PDB entry 7SG2 | X-ray diffraction, 3.10 A resolution | chains A and B of the 5 polymer chains in the assembly

# Chain A
Protein: HLA class II histocompatibility antigen, DQ alpha 1 chain
From: Homo sapiens
Reference sequence: P01909 (DQA1_HUMAN); the construct lacks a stretch of the UniProt sequence and is renumbered around it, so the offset changes along the chain: -1 to 9 = UniProt 24-34; 10-52 = UniProt 36-78; 54-181 = UniProt 79-206
Amino-acid sequence (183 residues; row label = number of the first residue in the row; note: 1 number in that range is skipped by the numbering (no residue carries it; nothing is unmodelled there); numbers below 1 keep their minus sign (Glu-1 is residue -1)):
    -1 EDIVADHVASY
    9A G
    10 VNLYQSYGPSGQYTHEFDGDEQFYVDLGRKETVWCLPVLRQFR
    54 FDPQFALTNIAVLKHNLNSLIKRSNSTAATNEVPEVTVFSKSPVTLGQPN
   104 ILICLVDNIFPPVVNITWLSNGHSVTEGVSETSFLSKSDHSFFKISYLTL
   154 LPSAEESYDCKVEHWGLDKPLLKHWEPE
Unresolved in the structure: -1 to 1, 160, 181
Cystine bridges: Cys107-Cys163
Covalent attachments: N-acetylglucosamine (NAG) linked to Asn118
Swiss-Prot annotation at these positions:
  - region: Glu179 to Glu181 (Connecting peptide)
  - glycosylation (N-linked (GlcNAc...) asparagine): Asn78, Asn118

# Chain B
Protein: MHC class II HLA-DQ-beta-1
From: Homo sapiens
Reference sequence: O19712 (O19712_HUMAN); numbering as in UniProt (aligned over 1-192)
Amino-acid sequence (205 residues; row label = number of the first residue in the row; numbers below 1 keep their minus sign (Gly-12 is residue -12)):
   -12 GGSIEGRGGSGASRDSPEDFVYQFKGMCYFTNGTERVRLVSRSIYNREEI
    38 VRFDSDVGEFRAVTLLGLPAAEYWNSQKDILERKRAAVDRVCRHNYQLEL
    88 RTTLQRRVEPTVTISPSRTEALNHHNLLVCSVTDFYPAQIKVRWFRNDQE
   138 ETAGVVSTPLIRNGDWTFQILVMLEMTPQRGDVYTCHVEHPSLQSPITVE
   188 WRAQS
Unresolved in the structure: -12 to 2, 105-112, 164-168, 191-192
Sequence notes: expression tag (-12 to 0)
Cystine bridges: Cys15-Cys79, Cys117-Cys173
Bound ions: Ca2+: Thr185, Glu187

# How chain A and chain B interact
Contacting residue pairs (120; chain A residue first):
  Val2(A) - Thr18(B)
  Ala3(A) - Tyr16(B)  hydrophobic
  Ala3(A) - Phe17(B)
  Ala3(A) - Thr18(B)
  Asp4(A) - Phe17(B)  hydrogen bond (backbone-backbone)
  Asp4(A) - Thr18(B)
  Asp4(A) - Asn19(B)  hydrogen bond (side chain-backbone)
  His5(A) - Tyr16(B)
  His5(A) - Phe17(B)  hydrogen bond (backbone-backbone)
  His5(A) - Leu91(B)
  Val6(A) - Cys15(B)
  Val6(A) - Tyr16(B)  hydrophobic
  Ala7(A) - Met14(B)
  Ala7(A) - Cys15(B)  hydrogen bond (backbone-backbone)
  Ser8(A) - Gly13(B)
  Ser8(A) - Met14(B)
  Tyr9(A) - Gly13(B)  hydrogen bond (backbone-backbone)
  Tyr9(A) - Cys15(B)  hydrophobic
  Tyr9(A) - Asn82(B)
  Tyr9(A) - Glu86(B)  hydrogen bond
  Gly9A(A) - Phe11(B)
  Gly9A(A) - Lys12(B)
  Gly9A(A) - Gly13(B)  hydrogen bond (backbone-backbone)
  Val10(A) - Phe11(B)
  Asn11(A) - Tyr9(B)
  Asn11(A) - Gln10(B)
  Asn11(A) - Phe11(B)  hydrogen bond (backbone-backbone)
  Leu12(A) - Val8(B)  hydrophobic
  Leu12(A) - Tyr9(B)
  Tyr13(A) - Val8(B)
  Tyr13(A) - Tyr9(B)  hydrogen bond (backbone-backbone)
  Gln14(A) - Asp6(B)
  Gln14(A) - Phe7(B)
  Ser15(A) - Asp6(B)  hydrogen bond (backbone-side chain)
  Ser15(A) - Phe7(B)  hydrogen bond (side chain-backbone)
  Tyr16(A) - Asp6(B)  hydrogen bond (backbone-side chain)
  Phe26(A) - Glu86(B)
  Phe26(A) - Thr90(B)
  Phe26(A) - Leu91(B)  hydrophobic
  Phe26(A) - Trp153(B)
  Asp27(A) - Tyr123(B)
  Asp27(A) - Arg149(B)  hydrogen bond (backbone-side chain)
  Gly28(A) - Arg149(B)
  Asp29(A) - Tyr123(B)
  Asp29(A) - Arg149(B)  salt bridge
  Asp29(A) - Trp153(B)
  Glu30(A) - Trp153(B)  hydrogen bond (backbone-side chain)
  Gln31(A) - Glu86(B)  hydrogen bond
  Gln31(A) - Thr90(B)
  Gln31(A) - Trp153(B)
  Leu45(A) - Thr90(B)
  Leu45(A) - Arg93(B)
  Leu45(A) - Trp153(B)  hydrophobic
  Val47(A) - Thr89(B)
  Leu48(A) - Thr89(B)
  Leu48(A) - Thr90(B)
  Gln50(A) - Thr89(B)
  Phe51(A) - Leu85(B)  hydrophobic
  Phe51(A) - Arg88(B)
  Phe51(A) - Thr89(B)
  Leu66(A) - Tyr9(B)  hydrophobic
  Asn69(A) - Tyr9(B)  hydrogen bond
  Leu70(A) - Phe7(B)
  Leu70(A) - Val8(B)
  Leu70(A) - Tyr9(B)  hydrophobic
  Leu70(A) - Tyr32(B)  hydrophobic
  Leu73(A) - Tyr32(B)  hydrophobic
  Leu73(A) - Leu53(B)  hydrophobic
  Ile74(A) - Phe7(B)  hydrophobic
  Arg76(A) - Leu53(B)  hydrogen bond (side chain-backbone)
  Arg76(A) - Pro56(B)
  Ser77(A) - Tyr32(B)  hydrogen bond
  Ser79(A) - Phe7(B)
  Thr80(A) - Phe7(B)
  Thr80(A) - Tyr32(B)  hydrogen bond (backbone-side chain)
  Thr80(A) - Asn33(B)  hydrogen bond (backbone-side chain)
  Ala81(A) - Asp6(B)
  Ala81(A) - Phe7(B)
  Ala81(A) - Asn33(B)  hydrogen bond (backbone-side chain)
  Ala82(A) - Asp6(B)  hydrogen bond (backbone-backbone)
  Ala82(A) - Asn33(B)
  Asn84(A) - Ser3(B)
  Glu85(A) - Arg34(B)  salt bridge
  Phe92(A) - Ile148(B)  hydrophobic
  Phe92(A) - Gln156(B)
  Ser93(A) - Gln156(B)  hydrogen bond (backbone-side chain)
  Lys94(A) - Thr120(B)
  Lys94(A) - Asp121(B)
  Lys94(A) - Asn150(B)
  Lys94(A) - Asp152(B)  salt bridge
  Lys94(A) - Thr154(B)
  Lys94(A) - Gln156(B)
  Pro96(A) - Thr100(B)
  Pro96(A) - Ser118(B)
  Pro96(A) - Thr120(B)
  Ile106(A) - Asn150(B)
  Phe113(A) - Val8(B)  hydrophobic
  Phe113(A) - Gln10(B)
  Phe113(A) - Asn33(B)
  Phe113(A) - Arg34(B)
  Pro114(A) - Asp6(B)
  Pro115(A) - Val8(B)
  Val116(A) - Asp6(B)
  Ser139(A) - Lys12(B)
  Lys140(A) - Lys12(B)  hydrogen bond (backbone-side chain)
  Asp142(A) - Arg34(B)  salt bridge
  His143(A) - Gln10(B)  hydrogen bond (backbone-side chain)
  His143(A) - Lys12(B)  hydrogen bond
  His143(A) - Arg29(B)
  His143(A) - Ile31(B)
  His143(A) - Arg34(B)
  His143(A) - Glu36(B)  salt bridge
  Phe145(A) - Gln10(B)
  Ile148(A) - Asn150(B)
  Ile148(A) - Gly151(B)
  Tyr150(A) - Asn150(B)  hydrogen bond (side chain-backbone)
  Tyr150(A) - Gly151(B)
  Tyr150(A) - Asp152(B)  hydrogen bond (side chain-backbone)
  Trp168(A) - Pro4(B)
  Trp168(A) - Asp6(B)
Other interface residues (no listed pair), chain A (59 interface residues in all): Ser144, Phe146
Other interface residues (no listed pair), chain B (51 interface residues in all): Glu5, Ile37, Val78, Cys79, Tyr83, Phe155

# In short
59 residues of chain A face 51 of chain B across their interface, with 28 hydrogen bonds and 5 salt bridges.
Polar contacts include Asp29(A)-Arg149(B), Glu85(A)-Arg34(B) and Lys94(A)-Asp152(B). N-acetylglucosamine is
covalently linked to Asn118(A). The Ca2+ site is built by Thr185(B) and Glu187(B).
Here chain A is HLA class II histocompatibility antigen, DQ alpha 1 chain and chain B is MHC class II
HLA-DQ-beta-1, both from Homo sapiens. Entry 7SG2 (XPA5 TCR in complex with HLA-DQ2-omega1) was determined by
X-ray diffraction together with 7SG0 and 7SG1 from the same study.
